7QNE - chains A and B of the 6 polymer chains in the assembly; structure by electron microscopy, 2.70 A resolution.

[Chain A]
Protein: GABA(A) receptor subunit alpha-1
Source organism: Homo sapiens
Reference sequence: A0A1B0GV38 (A0A1B0GV38_HUMAN); residues -26 to 429 here correspond to UniProt positions 16-471 (UniProt number = residue number + 42)
Amino-acid sequence (456 residues; numbered -26 to 429; the number before each row is that of its first residue; numbers below 1 keep their minus sign (Met-26 is residue -26)):
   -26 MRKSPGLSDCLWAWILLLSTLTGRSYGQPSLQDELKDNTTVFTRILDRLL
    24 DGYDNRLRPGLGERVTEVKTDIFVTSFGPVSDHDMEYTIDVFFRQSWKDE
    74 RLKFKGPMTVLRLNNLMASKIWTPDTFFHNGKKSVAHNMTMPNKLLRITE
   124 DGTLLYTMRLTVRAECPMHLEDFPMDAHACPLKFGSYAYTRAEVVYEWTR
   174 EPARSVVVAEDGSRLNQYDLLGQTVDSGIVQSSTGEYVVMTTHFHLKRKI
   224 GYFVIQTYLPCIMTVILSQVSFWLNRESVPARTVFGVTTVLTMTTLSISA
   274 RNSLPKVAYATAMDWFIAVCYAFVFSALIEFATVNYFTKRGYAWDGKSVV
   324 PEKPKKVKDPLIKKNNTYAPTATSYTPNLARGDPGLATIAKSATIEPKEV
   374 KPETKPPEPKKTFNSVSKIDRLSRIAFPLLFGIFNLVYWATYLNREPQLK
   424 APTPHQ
Unresolved in the structure: -26 to 11, 322-383, 419-429
Cystine bridges: Cys139-Cys153
Covalent attachments: glycan linked to Asn111
Ligand contacts: PIO ([(2R)-2-octanoyloxy-3-[oxidanyl-[(1R,2R,3S,4R,5R,6S)-2,3,6-tris(oxidanyl)-4,5-diphosphonooxy-cyclohexyl]oxy-phosphoryl]oxy-propyl] octanoate): Arg249, Glu303, Thr306, Phe310, Lys312, Arg313, Asn387, Ser388, Val389, Ser390, Lys391, Ile392, Leu395, Ser396

[Chain B]
Protein: Gamma-aminobutyric acid receptor subunit beta-3
Source organism: Homo sapiens
Reference sequence: P28472 (GBRB3_HUMAN); residues -24 to 448 here correspond to UniProt positions 1-473 (UniProt number = residue number + 25)
Amino-acid sequence (473 residues; numbered -24 to 448; the number before each row is that of its first residue; numbers below 1 keep their minus sign (Met-24 is residue -24)):
   -24 MWGLAGGRLFGIFSAPVLVAVVCCAQSVNDPGNMSFVKETVDKLLKGYDI
    26 RLRPDFGGPPVCVGMNIDIASIDMVSEVNMDYTLTMYFQQYWRDKRLAYS
    76 GIPLNLTLDNRVADQLWVPDTYFLNDKKSFVHGVTVKNRMIRLHPDGTVL
   126 YGLRITTTAACMMDLRRYPLDEQNCTLEIESYGYTTDDIEFYWRGGDKAV
   176 TGVERIELPQFSIVEHRLVSRNVVFATGAYPRLSLSFRLKRNIGYFILQT
   226 YMPSILITILSWVSFWINYDASAARVALGITTVLTMTTINTHLRETLPKI
   276 PYVKAIDMYLMGCFVFVFLALLEYAFVNYIFFGRGPQRQKKLAEKTAKAK
   326 NDRSKSESNRVDAHGNILLTSLEVHNEMNEVSGGIGDTRNSAISFDNSGI
   376 QYRKQSMPREGHGRFLGDRSLPHKKTHLRRRSSQLKIKIPDLTDVNAIDR
   426 WSRIVFPFTFSLFNLVYWLYYVN
Unresolved in the structure: -24 to 9, 314-417, 448
Cystine bridges: Cys136-Cys150
Covalent attachments: N-acetylglucosamine (NAG) linked to Asn80; glycan linked to Asn149
UniProt features mapped onto this chain:
  - binding site (benzamidine): Asp95 to Tyr97, Glu155 to Tyr157, Phe200
  - binding site (4-aminobutanoate): Tyr97, Glu155, Tyr157, Thr202
  - binding site (histamine): Tyr97, Ser156, Tyr157, Thr202
  - glycosylation (N-linked (GlcNAc...) asparagine): Asn8, Asn80, Asn149

[How chain A and chain B interact]
Contacting residue pairs (110):
  Thr12(A) - Leu27(B)
  Phe15(A) - Leu27(B)  hydrophobic
  Phe15(A) - Phe31(B)  hydrophobic
  Thr16(A) - Asp24(B)
  Thr16(A) - Arg26(B)
  Leu19(A) - Arg26(B)
  Asp20(A) - Arg26(B)  salt bridge
  Phe65(A) - Tyr97(B)
  Phe65(A) - Tyr157(B)  hydrophobic
  Arg85(A) - Asp95(B)  salt bridge
  Arg85(A) - Gly158(B)  hydrogen bond (side chain-backbone)
  Arg85(A) - Tyr159(B)  hydrogen bond
  Asn87(A) - Arg26(B)
  His110(A) - Asp101(B)
  His110(A) - Lys102(B)
  Met112(A) - Thr96(B)
  Met112(A) - Tyr97(B)
  Met112(A) - Phe98(B)  hydrophobic
  Met112(A) - Ser104(B)
  Met112(A) - Phe105(B)
  Met112(A) - Val106(B)  hydrophobic
  Met112(A) - Ile130(B)  hydrophobic
  Thr113(A) - Pro94(B)
  Thr113(A) - Thr96(B)  hydrogen bond (backbone-backbone)
  Thr113(A) - Leu128(B)
  Met114(A) - Val93(B)  hydrophobic
  Met114(A) - Pro94(B)
  Met114(A) - Thr96(B)
  Asn116(A) - Tyr97(B)
  Asn116(A) - Tyr157(B)  hydrogen bond (backbone-side chain)
  Lys117(A) - Tyr157(B)
  Leu118(A) - Tyr157(B)  hydrophobic
  Leu118(A) - Gly158(B)
  Arg120(A) - Gly158(B)
  Thr130(A) - Tyr157(B)  hydrogen bond (backbone-side chain)
  Met131(A) - Tyr157(B)  hydrogen bond (backbone-side chain)
  Arg132(A) - Tyr97(B)
  Arg132(A) - Phe98(B)  hydrogen bond (side chain-backbone)
  Arg132(A) - Leu99(B)
  Arg132(A) - Asp101(B)  hydrogen bond (side chain-backbone)
  Arg132(A) - Tyr157(B)  hydrogen bond (backbone-side chain)
  Ser186(A) - Met137(B)
  Arg187(A) - Met55(B)
  Arg187(A) - Lys102(B)
  Arg187(A) - Ala135(B)
  Asn189(A) - Glu52(B)
  Asn189(A) - Val53(B)
  Asn189(A) - Met55(B)
  Asn189(A) - Pro276(B)
  Asn189(A) - Tyr277(B)
  Gln190(A) - Pro276(B)
  Gly224(A) - Val278(B)
  Tyr225(A) - Arg269(B)  hydrogen bond
  Tyr225(A) - Ile275(B)
  Tyr225(A) - Pro276(B)
  Tyr225(A) - Tyr277(B)
  Tyr225(A) - Lys279(B)
  Ile228(A) - Val278(B)  hydrophobic
  Ile228(A) - Met286(B)  hydrophobic
  Gln229(A) - Arg269(B)
  Gln229(A) - Asp282(B)
  Thr230(A) - Arg269(B)  hydrogen bond
  Leu232(A) - Met286(B)  hydrophobic
  Met236(A) - Met286(B)  hydrophobic
  Met236(A) - Phe289(B)  hydrophobic
  Met236(A) - Val290(B)  hydrophobic
  Met236(A) - Phe293(B)
  Ile239(A) - Phe293(B)  hydrophobic
  Leu240(A) - Ile255(B)  hydrophobic
  Leu240(A) - Val258(B)  hydrophobic
  Leu240(A) - Phe293(B)  hydrophobic
  Leu240(A) - Leu296(B)  hydrophobic
  Leu240(A) - Leu297(B)  hydrophobic
  Val243(A) - Leu297(B)  hydrophobic
  Val243(A) - Ala300(B)  hydrophobic
  Trp246(A) - Asn303(B)
  Trp246(A) - Tyr304(B)
  Leu247(A) - Asn303(B)
  Asn248(A) - Asn303(B)  hydrogen bond (backbone-side chain)
  Asn248(A) - Phe307(B)
  Ser251(A) - Ser247(B)  hydrogen bond
  Pro253(A) - Ala248(B)  hydrophobic
  Ala254(A) - Ser247(B)
  Ala254(A) - Ala248(B)
  Ala254(A) - Val251(B)
  Val257(A) - Ile255(B)  hydrophobic
  Phe258(A) - Val251(B)  hydrophobic
  Phe258(A) - Leu296(B)  hydrophobic
  Thr261(A) - Ile255(B)
  Thr262(A) - Ile255(B)
  Leu264(A) - Leu259(B)  hydrophobic
  Thr265(A) - Leu259(B)
  Thr265(A) - Thr262(B)
  Thr268(A) - Thr262(B)
  Thr268(A) - Thr266(B)
  Leu269(A) - Thr262(B)
  Ser272(A) - Thr266(B)
  Ser272(A) - Arg269(B)
  Ala273(A) - Arg269(B)
  Asn275(A) - Glu270(B)  hydrogen bond
  Ser276(A) - Arg269(B)  hydrogen bond
  Ala316(A) - Phe307(B)  hydrophobic
  Trp317(A) - Phe306(B)
  Trp317(A) - Phe307(B)
  Trp317(A) - Gly310(B)
  Trp317(A) - Pro311(B)
  Trp317(A) - Arg313(B)
  Gly319(A) - Phe306(B)
  Gly319(A) - Arg313(B)  hydrogen bond (backbone-side chain)
  Arg397(A) - Tyr304(B)
Also at the interface, not in a pair above, chain A (63 interface residues in all): Pro52, Thr134, Leu188, Lys222, Phe226, Pro233, Lys320, Ser321
Also at the interface, not in a pair above, chain B (60 interface residues in all): Phe63, Ala252, Met283, Tyr299

[Summary]
Chain A and chain B form an interface of 63 and 60 residues respectively, with 16 hydrogen bonds and 2 salt
bridges. Polar pairs include Asp20(A)-Arg26(B), Arg85(A)-Asp95(B) and Arg85(A)-Gly158(B). Ligands of chain A:
compound PIO. Covalently linked N-acetylglucosamine: at Asn111(A). Covalently linked N-acetylglucosamine: at
Asn80(B).
Here chain A is GABA(A) receptor subunit alpha-1 and chain B is Gamma-aminobutyric acid receptor subunit
beta-3, both from Homo sapiens. Entry 7QNE (Cryo-EM structure of human full-length synaptic alpha1beta3gamma2
GABA(A)R in complex with Ro15-4513 and megabody Mb38) was determined by electron microscopy, deposited
together with 7QN5, 7QN6, 7QN7, 7QN8, 7QN9, 7QNA and 3 further entries.
